7TTP - chain A; structure by X-ray diffraction, 1.80 A resolution.

[Chain A]
Protein: cytochrome P450 hydroxylase
Source organism: Actinomadura parvosata subsp. kistnae
Notes: EC 1.-.-.-
UniProt: A0A2P9IBF7 (A0A2P9IBF7_9ACTN); residue numbers follow UniProt; this construct covers 1-384
Sequence (384 residues; numbered 1 to 384; the number before each row is that of its first residue):
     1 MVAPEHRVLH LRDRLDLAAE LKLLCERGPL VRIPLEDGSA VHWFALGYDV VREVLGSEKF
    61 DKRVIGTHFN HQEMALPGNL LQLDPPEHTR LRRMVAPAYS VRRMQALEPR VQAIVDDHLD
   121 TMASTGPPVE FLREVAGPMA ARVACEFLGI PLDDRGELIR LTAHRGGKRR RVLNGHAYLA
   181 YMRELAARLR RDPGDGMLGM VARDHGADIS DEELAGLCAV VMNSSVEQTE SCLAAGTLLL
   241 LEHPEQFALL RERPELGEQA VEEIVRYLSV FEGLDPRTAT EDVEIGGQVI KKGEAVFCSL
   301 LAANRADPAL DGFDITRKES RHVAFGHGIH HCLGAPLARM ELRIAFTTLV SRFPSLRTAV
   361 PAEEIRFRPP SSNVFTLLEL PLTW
Disordered / not traced: 1-5, 66-76, 161-180, 308-310
Bound ions: heme Fe: C332 (together with glycerol)
Ligand contacts: heme (HEM): K62, L80, L81, H88, R92, Y99, F147, V220, V221, S225, Q228, T229, C232, V270, F271, L274, D275, R277, L300, A324, F325, G326, I329, H330, H331, C332, L333, G334, L337, A338, L342

[Overview]
Bound to chain A: heme.
Chain A is cytochrome P450 hydroxylase (Actinomadura parvosata subsp. kistnae); the structure, P450 (OxyA)
from kistamicin biosynthesis, mixed heme conformation, was determined by X-ray diffraction together with 7TTA,
7TTB, 7TTO and 7TTQ from the same study.
